Entry 2WL3 (X-ray diffraction, 2.20 A resolution); this record covers chains C and D.

== Chain C (and D) ==
Protein: Catechol 2,3-dioxygenase
Source organism: Rhodococcus SP. DK17
Notes: chain D of this document is another copy of the same molecule, construct and numbering; everything in this record applies to it too
Reference sequence: Q6REQ5 (Q6REQ5_9NOCA); residue numbers follow UniProt; this construct covers 1-305
Sequence (305 residues; each row starts with the number of its first residue):
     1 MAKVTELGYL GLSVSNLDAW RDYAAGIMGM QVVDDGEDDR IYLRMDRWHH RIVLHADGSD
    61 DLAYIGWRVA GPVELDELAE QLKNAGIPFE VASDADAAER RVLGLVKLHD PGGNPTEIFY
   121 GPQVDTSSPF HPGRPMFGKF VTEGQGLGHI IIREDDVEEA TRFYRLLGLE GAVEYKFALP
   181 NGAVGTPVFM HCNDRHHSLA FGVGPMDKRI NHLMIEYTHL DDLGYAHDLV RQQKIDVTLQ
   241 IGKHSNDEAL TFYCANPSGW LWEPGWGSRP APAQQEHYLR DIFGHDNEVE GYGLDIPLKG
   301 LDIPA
Not modelled in the structure: 1, 286-305 (chain D: 1, 178-182, 287-305)
Modified positions: Mse-1 (selenomethionine); Mse-28, Mse-30, Mse-45, Mse-136, Mse-190, Mse-206, Mse-214 (selenomethionine; parent Met)
Bound ions: Fe ion: His-149, His-212, Glu-263
From the paper describing this entry:
  - mutagenesis - Y175V, F177A, Y253F: decreased catalytic activity
  - catalytic residues: Phe-177, Tyr-253 (proposed by the authors, not directly observed)
  - catalytic residues: His-197, His-244
  - mutagenesis - Y175S, F177DEL/A178DEL/L179DEL/A183DEL/V184DEL/G185DEL, H197F, H197I, H244L, H244N, H244Q, D281S, D281V: abolished catalytic activity
  - specificity-determining residues: His-285 to Gly-300
  - mutagenesis - A178DEL/L179DEL/A183DEL/V184DEL (3.5-fold), G291*, L294*, I296*, P297*, L298*, K299*, G300*: increased catalytic activity on DHB
  - mutagenesis - Y175F: unchanged catalytic activity
  - mutagenesis - A178DEL/L179DEL/A183DEL/V184DEL: increased catalytic activity on 3-MC

== How chain C and chain D interact ==
Pairs across the interface (16):
  Phe-137(C) / Ile-282(D)  hydrophobic
  Leu-220(C) / Lys-243(D)
  Asp-221(C) / Lys-243(D)  salt bridge
  Asp-221(C) / Ile-282(D)
  Gly-224(C) / Phe-283(D)
  Asp-228(C) / Phe-283(D)
  Asp-228(C) / Gly-284(D)
  Lys-243(C) / Leu-220(D)
  Lys-243(C) / Asp-221(D)  salt bridge
  Trp-266(C) / Trp-266(D)  hydrophobic
  Ile-282(C) / Phe-137(D)  hydrophobic
  Ile-282(C) / Asp-221(D)
  Phe-283(C) / Asp-221(D)
  Phe-283(C) / Gly-224(D)
  Phe-283(C) / Asp-228(D)
  Gly-284(C) / Asp-228(D)  hydrogen bond (backbone-side chain)
Interface residues without a listed pair, chain C (12 interface residues in all): Tyr-225, Leu-250
Interface residues without a listed pair, chain D (12 interface residues in all): Tyr-225, Leu-250

== Summary ==
The chain C/chain D interface involves 12 residues from each chain, with 1 hydrogen bond and 2 salt bridges.
Polar contacts include Asp-221(C)/Lys-243(D) and Gly-284(C)/Asp-228(D). From the paper: catalytic residues
Phe-177(C), Tyr-253(C) and His-197(C) among others; Y175S, F177DEL/A178DEL/L179DEL/A183DEL/V184DEL/G185DEL and
H197F of chain C, among others, abolish catalytic activity; 21 substitutions were tested in all.
Both chains are Catechol 2,3-dioxygenase (Rhodococcus SP. DK17). Entry 2WL3 (crystal structure of catechol
2,3-dioxygenase) was determined by X-ray diffraction (same publication as 2WL9).
